Entry 2YFI (X-ray diffraction, 2.15 A resolution); this record covers chains J and K of the 6 polymer chains in the assembly.

# Chain J
Name: Biphenyl dioxygenase subunit beta
Source organism: Burkholderia xenovorans
Notes: EC 1.14.12.18
UniProtKB: P37334 (BPHE_BURXL); numbering as in UniProt (aligned over 1-188)
Sequence (188 residues; numbered 1 to 188; the number before each row is that of its first residue):
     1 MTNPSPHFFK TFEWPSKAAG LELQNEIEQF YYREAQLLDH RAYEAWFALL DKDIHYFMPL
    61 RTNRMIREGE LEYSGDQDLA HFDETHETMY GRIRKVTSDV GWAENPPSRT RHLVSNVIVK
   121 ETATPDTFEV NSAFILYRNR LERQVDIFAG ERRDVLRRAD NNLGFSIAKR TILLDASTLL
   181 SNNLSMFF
Unresolved in the structure: 1-8

# Chain K
Name: Biphenyl dioxygenase subunit alpha
Source organism: Burkholderia xenovorans
Notes: EC 1.14.12.18
UniProtKB: P37333 (BPHA_BURXL); residue numbers follow UniProt; this construct covers 1-459
Sequence (459 residues; numbered 1 to 459; the number before each row is that of its first residue):
     1 MSSAIKEVQG APVKWVTNWT PEAIRGLVDQ EKGLLDPRIY ADQSLYELEL ERVFGRSWLL
    61 LGHESHVPET GDFLATYMGE DPVVMVRQKD KSIKVFLNQC RHRGMRICRS DAGNAKAFTC
   121 SYHGWAYDIA GKLVNVPFEK EAFCDKKEGD CGFDKAEWGP LQARVATYKG LVFANWDVQA
   181 PDLETYLGDA RPYMDVMLDR TPAGTVAIGG MQKWVIPCNW KFAAEQFCSD MYHAGTTTHL
   241 SGILAGIPPE MDLSQAQIPT KGNQFRAAWG GHGSGWYVDE PGSLLAVMGP KVTQYWTEGP
   301 AAELAEQRLG HTGMPVRRMV GQHMTIFPTC SFLPAMNQIR VWHPRGPNEI EVWAFTLVDA
   361 DAPAEIKEEY RRHNIRNFSA GGVFEQDDGE NWVEIQKGLR GYKAKSQPFN AQMGLGRSQT
   421 GHPDFPGNVG YVYAEEAARG MYHHWMRMMS EPSWATLKP
Unresolved in the structure: 1-17, 144-152
Construct notes: engineered mutation Ala335 (Thr in P37333), Met336 (Phe in P37333), Gln338 (Asn in P37333), Val341 (Ile in P37333), Phe409 (Leu in P37333)
Metal / ion sites: 2Fe-2S cluster Fe: Cys100, His102, Cys120, His123; Fe2+: His233, His239, Asp388
Small-molecule neighbours: 2Fe-2S cluster (FES): Cys100, His102, Arg103, Gly104, Met105, Cys120, Tyr122, His123, Gly124, Trp125
Swiss-Prot annotation at these positions:
  - binding site ([2Fe-2S] cluster): Cys100, His102, Cys120, His123
  - binding site (Fe cation): His233, His239
Reported in the primary citation:
  - mutagenesis - T335A/F336M/N338Q, T335A/F336M/N338Q/I341V: decreased stability
  - mutagenesis - T335A/F336M/N338Q, T335A/F336M/N338Q/I341V: decreased catalytic activity
  - mutagenesis - F336M: decreased catalytic activity on biphenyl
  - catalytic residues: Gln226, Asp230 (citing earlier work)

# Interface between chain J and chain K
Residue-residue contacts - 12 pairs, chain J then chain K:
  Trp102(J) - Arg109(K)  hydrogen bond (backbone-side chain)
  Trp102(J) - Ser121(K)
  Asn105(J) - Arg109(K)  hydrogen bond (backbone-side chain)
  Pro106(J) - Arg109(K)
  Arg140(J) - Arg109(K)
  Glu142(J) - Tyr77(K)  hydrogen bond
  Glu142(J) - Arg106(K)  salt bridge
  Glu142(J) - Trp353(K)
  Arg143(J) - Val215(K)
  Arg143(J) - Arg345(K)
  Arg143(J) - Glu349(K)  salt bridge
  Arg143(J) - Glu351(K)  salt bridge
Other interface residues (no listed pair), chain J (7 interface residues in all): Leu141
Other interface residues (no listed pair), chain K (10 interface residues in all): Ser110

# Summary
The interface between chain J and chain K involves 7 residues on one side and 10 on the other; the contacts
include 3 hydrogen bonds and 3 salt bridges. Polar contacts include Glu142(J)-Arg106(K), Arg143(J)-Glu349(K)
and Arg143(J)-Glu351(K). The paper reports catalytic residues Gln226(K) and Asp230(K); T335A/F336M/N338Q and
T335A/F336M/N338Q/I341V of chain K reduce stability.
Chain J is Biphenyl dioxygenase subunit beta and chain K is Biphenyl dioxygenase subunit alpha, both from
Burkholderia xenovorans; the structure, Crystal Structure of Biphenyl dioxygenase variant RR41 (BPDO-RR41),
was determined by X-ray diffraction together with 2YFJ from the same study.
